6RW8 - chains D and E of the 5 polymer chains in the assembly; structure by electron microscopy, 2.84 A resolution.

== Chain D (and E) ==
Protein: A component of insecticidal toxin complex (Tc)
Organism: Xenorhabdus nematophila
Notes: chain E of this document is another copy of the same molecule, construct and numbering; everything in this record applies to it too
UniProt: A0A0R4FN93 (A0A0R4FN93_XENNE); residue numbers follow UniProt; this construct covers 1-2523
Chain sequence (2523 residues; each row starts with the number of its first residue):
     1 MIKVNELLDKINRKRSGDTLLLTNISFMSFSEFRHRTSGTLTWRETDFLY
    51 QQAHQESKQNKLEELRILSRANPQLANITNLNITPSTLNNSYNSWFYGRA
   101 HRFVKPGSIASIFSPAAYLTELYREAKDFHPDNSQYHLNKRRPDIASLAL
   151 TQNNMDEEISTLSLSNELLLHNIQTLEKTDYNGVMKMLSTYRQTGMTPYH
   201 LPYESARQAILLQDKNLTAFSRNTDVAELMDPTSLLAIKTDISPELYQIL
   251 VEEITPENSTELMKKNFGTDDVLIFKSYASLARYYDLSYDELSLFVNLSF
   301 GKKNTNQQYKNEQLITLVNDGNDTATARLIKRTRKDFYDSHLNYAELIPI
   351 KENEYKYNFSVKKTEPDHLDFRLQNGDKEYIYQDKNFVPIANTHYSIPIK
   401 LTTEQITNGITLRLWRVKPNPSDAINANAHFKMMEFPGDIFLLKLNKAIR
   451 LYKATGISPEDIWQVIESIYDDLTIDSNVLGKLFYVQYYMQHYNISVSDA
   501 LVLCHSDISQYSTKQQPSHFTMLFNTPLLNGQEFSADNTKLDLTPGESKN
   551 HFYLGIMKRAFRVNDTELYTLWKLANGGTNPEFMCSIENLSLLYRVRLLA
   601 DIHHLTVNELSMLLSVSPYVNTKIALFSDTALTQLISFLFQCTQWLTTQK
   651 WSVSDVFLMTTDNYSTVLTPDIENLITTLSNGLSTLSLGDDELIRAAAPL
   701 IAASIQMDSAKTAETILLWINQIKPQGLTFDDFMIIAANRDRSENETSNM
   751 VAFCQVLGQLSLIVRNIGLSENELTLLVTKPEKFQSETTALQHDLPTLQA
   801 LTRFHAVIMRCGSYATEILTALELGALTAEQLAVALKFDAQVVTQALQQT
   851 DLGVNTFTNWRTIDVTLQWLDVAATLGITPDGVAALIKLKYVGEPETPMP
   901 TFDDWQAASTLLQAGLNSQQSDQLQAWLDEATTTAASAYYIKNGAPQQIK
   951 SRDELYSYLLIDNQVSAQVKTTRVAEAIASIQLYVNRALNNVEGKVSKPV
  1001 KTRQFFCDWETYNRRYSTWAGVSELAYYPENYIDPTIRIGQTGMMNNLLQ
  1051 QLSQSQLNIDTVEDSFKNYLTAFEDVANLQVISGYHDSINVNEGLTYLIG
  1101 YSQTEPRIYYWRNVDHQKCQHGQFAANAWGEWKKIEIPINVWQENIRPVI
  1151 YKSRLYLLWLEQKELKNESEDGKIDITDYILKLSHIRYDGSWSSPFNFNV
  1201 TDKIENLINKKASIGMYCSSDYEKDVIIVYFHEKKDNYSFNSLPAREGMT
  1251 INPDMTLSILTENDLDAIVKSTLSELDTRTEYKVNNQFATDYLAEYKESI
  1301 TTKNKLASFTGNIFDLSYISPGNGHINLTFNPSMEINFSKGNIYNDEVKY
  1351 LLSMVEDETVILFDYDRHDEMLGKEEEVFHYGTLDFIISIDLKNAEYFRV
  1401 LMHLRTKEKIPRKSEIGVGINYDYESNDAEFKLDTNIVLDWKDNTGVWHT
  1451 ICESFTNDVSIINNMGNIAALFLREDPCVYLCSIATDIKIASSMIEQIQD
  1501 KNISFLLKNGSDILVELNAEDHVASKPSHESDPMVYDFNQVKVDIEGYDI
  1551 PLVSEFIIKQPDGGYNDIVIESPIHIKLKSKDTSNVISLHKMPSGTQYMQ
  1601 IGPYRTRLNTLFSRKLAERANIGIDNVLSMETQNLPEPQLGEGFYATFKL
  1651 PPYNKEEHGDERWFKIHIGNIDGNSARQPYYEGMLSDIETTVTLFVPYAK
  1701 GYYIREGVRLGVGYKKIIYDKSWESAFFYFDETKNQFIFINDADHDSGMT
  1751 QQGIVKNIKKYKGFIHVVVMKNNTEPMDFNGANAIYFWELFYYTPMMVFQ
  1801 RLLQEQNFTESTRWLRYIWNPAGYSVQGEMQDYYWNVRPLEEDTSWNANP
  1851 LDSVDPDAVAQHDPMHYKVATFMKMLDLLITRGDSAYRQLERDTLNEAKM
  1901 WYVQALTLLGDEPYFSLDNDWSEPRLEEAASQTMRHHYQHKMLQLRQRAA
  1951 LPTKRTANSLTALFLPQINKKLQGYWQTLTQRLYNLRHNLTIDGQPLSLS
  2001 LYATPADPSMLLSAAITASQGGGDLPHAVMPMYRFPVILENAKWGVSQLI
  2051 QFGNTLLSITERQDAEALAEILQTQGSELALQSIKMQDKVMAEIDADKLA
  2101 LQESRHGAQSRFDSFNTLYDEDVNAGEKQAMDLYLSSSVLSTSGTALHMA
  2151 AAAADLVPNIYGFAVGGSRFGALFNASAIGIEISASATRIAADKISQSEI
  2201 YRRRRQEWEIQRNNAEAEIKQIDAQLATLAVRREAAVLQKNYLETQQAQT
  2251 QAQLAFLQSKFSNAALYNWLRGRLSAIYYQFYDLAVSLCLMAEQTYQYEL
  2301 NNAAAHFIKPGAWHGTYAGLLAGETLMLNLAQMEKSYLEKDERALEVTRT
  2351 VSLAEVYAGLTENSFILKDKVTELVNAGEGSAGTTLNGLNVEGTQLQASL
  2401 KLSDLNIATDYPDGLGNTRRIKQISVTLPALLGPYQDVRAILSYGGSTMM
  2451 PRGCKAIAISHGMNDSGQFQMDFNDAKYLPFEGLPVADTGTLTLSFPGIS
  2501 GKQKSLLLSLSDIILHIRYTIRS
Disordered / not traced: 1-19, 1339-1499, 1561-1566

== How chain D and chain E interact ==
Contacting residue pairs - 381 pairs, chain D then chain E:
  S31(D) - G1828(E)
  E158(D) - R1892(E)  salt bridge
  A279(D) - F1915(E)  hydrophobic
  A282(D) - F1915(E)  hydrophobic
  S288(D) - Y1914(E)  hydrogen bond
  Y289(D) - Y1914(E)  hydrogen bond (backbone-side chain)
  Y289(D) - F1915(E)  hydrophobic
  Y289(D) - N1919(E)
  G301(D) - D1920(E)
  N304(D) - R102(E)
  N304(D) - D1920(E)
  N304(D) - W1921(E)
  N304(D) - S1922(E)  hydrogen bond (backbone-backbone)
  T305(D) - D1920(E)
  T305(D) - W1921(E)
  T305(D) - S1922(E)
  N306(D) - S1922(E)
  Q307(D) - E1923(E)
  K310(D) - N1919(E)
  K363(D) - H171(E)
  A391(D) - R1925(E)
  N392(D) - S147(E)
  N392(D) - A149(E)
  N392(D) - R1925(E)
  T393(D) - R1925(E)  hydrogen bond
  H394(D) - E1923(E)  hydrogen bond (side chain-backbone)
  K514(D) - N153(E)
  K514(D) - E1923(E)  salt bridge
  L529(D) - T910(E)
  L529(D) - Q913(E)
  N530(D) - Q906(E)
  H551(D) - A907(E)
  H551(D) - T910(E)
  G555(D) - T910(E)
  G555(D) - A914(E)
  K558(D) - A914(E)
  R559(D) - A914(E)
  N564(D) - G877(E)
  D565(D) - T879(E)
  T566(D) - Q841(E)
  T566(D) - V842(E)
  T566(D) - Q845(E)  hydrogen bond
  T566(D) - T879(E)
  Y569(D) - Q841(E)
  N608(D) - D839(E)  hydrogen bond
  K650(D) - E2078(E)  salt bridge
  S654(D) - K837(E)
  F657(D) - V834(E)  hydrophobic
  L658(D) - Y814(E)
  S665(D) - E817(E)  hydrogen bond
  S665(D) - Q831(E)
  V667(D) - E817(E)
  V667(D) - T820(E)
  V667(D) - A821(E)  hydrophobic
  L668(D) - T820(E)  hydrogen bond (backbone-side chain)
  T669(D) - T820(E)
  P670(D) - N772(E)
  P670(D) - T816(E)
  T678(D) - W2269(E)  hydrogen bond
  G682(D) - R2273(E)
  P699(D) - G2272(E)
  L700(D) - R2273(E)
  L700(D) - A2276(E)  hydrophobic
  A703(D) - N2268(E)
  A703(D) - W2269(E)  hydrogen bond (backbone-backbone)
  A703(D) - G2272(E)
  A703(D) - R2273(E)
  Q706(D) - A2265(E)
  Q706(D) - N2268(E)  hydrogen bond
  M707(D) - Q2063(E)
  M707(D) - N2268(E)  hydrogen bond (backbone-side chain)
  D708(D) - Q2063(E)  hydrogen bond
  D708(D) - N2268(E)  hydrogen bond
  D708(D) - R2271(E)  hydrogen bond (backbone-side chain)
  S709(D) - R2271(E)
  K711(D) - Q2020(E)
  Q755(D) - E817(E)
  S770(D) - I2016(E)
  E771(D) - A2018(E)
  N772(D) - T2017(E)  hydrogen bond (side chain-backbone)
  E773(D) - I2016(E)
  M809(D) - L2012(E)
  M809(D) - S2013(E)
  M809(D) - A2014(E)  hydrogen bond (side chain-backbone)
  R810(D) - L2012(E)
  G812(D) - S2013(E)
  G812(D) - A2014(E)
  A815(D) - A2014(E)  hydrophobic
  A815(D) - I2016(E)  hydrophobic
  T816(D) - I2016(E)
  T816(D) - T2017(E)
  L819(D) - I2016(E)  hydrophobic
  Q919(D) - L2001(E)
  D953(D) - R1987(E)  salt bridge
  Y956(D) - K1899(E)
  Y956(D) - V1903(E)
  Y956(D) - R1987(E)
  D962(D) - R1987(E)  salt bridge
  Q964(D) - R1987(E)  hydrogen bond
  V965(D) - K1899(E)
  V965(D) - R1987(E)
  S966(D) - R1987(E)  hydrogen bond (backbone-backbone)
  S966(D) - H1988(E)  hydrogen bond
  Q968(D) - N1989(E)  hydrogen bond (backbone-side chain)
  V969(D) - H1988(E)
  V969(D) - N1989(E)
  K970(D) - R1892(E)
  A979(D) - M1900(E)
  Q982(D) - M1900(E)
  L983(D) - V1903(E)  hydrophobic
  N986(D) - M1900(E)  hydrogen bond
  L989(D) - P1821(E)
  L989(D) - A1822(E)
  N990(D) - N80(E)
  N990(D) - P1821(E)
  N990(D) - A1822(E)
  V992(D) - T1907(E)
  K998(D) - M1830(E)
  K1001(D) - A1822(E)  hydrogen bond (side chain-backbone)
  K1001(D) - M1830(E)
  T1002(D) - S1825(E)
  T1002(D) - G1828(E)
  T1002(D) - M1830(E)
  E1010(D) - T1812(E)  hydrogen bond
  E1010(D) - R1816(E)  salt bridge
  T1011(D) - T1809(E)  hydrogen bond
  R1014(D) - R1816(E)
  R1014(D) - W1901(E)
  R1015(D) - R1882(E)
  R1015(D) - E1897(E)  salt bridge
  R1015(D) - W1901(E)
  K1152(D) - R1614(E)
  K1152(D) - A1617(E)
  S1153(D) - E1618(E)
  S1153(D) - N1621(E)
  R1154(D) - E1074(E)  salt bridge
  R1154(D) - S1613(E)
  R1154(D) - A1617(E)
  R1187(D) - T1071(E)
  R1187(D) - D1075(E)  salt bridge
  Y1188(D) - K1067(E)
  Y1188(D) - L1070(E)  hydrophobic
  Y1188(D) - T1071(E)
  Y1188(D) - E1074(E)
  Y1188(D) - L1616(E)
  Y1188(D) - A1617(E)  hydrogen bond (side chain-backbone)
  Y1188(D) - A1620(E)  hydrophobic
  D1189(D) - N1068(E)
  D1189(D) - T1071(E)
  S1194(D) - P1106(E)
  P1195(D) - E1105(E)
  F1196(D) - E1105(E)
  N1197(D) - E1105(E)
  D1225(D) - R1614(E)  salt bridge
  P1253(D) - R1614(E)
  D1254(D) - Q1080(E)
  D1254(D) - Q1103(E)  hydrogen bond
  D1254(D) - K1591(E)  salt bridge
  K1297(D) - Q1827(E)
  K1303(D) - D1832(E)
  S1528(D) - H1766(E)
  E1530(D) - K1649(E)  hydrogen bond (backbone-side chain)
  E1530(D) - H1766(E)
  S1531(D) - H1766(E)  hydrogen bond
  D1532(D) - E1689(E)
  D1537(D) - K1771(E)
  V2029(D) - E2339(E)
  M2032(D) - D2341(E)
  M2032(D) - E2342(E)
  M2032(D) - R2343(E)
  I2038(D) - L2338(E)  hydrophobic
  N2041(D) - E2334(E)
  W2044(D) - K2043(E)
  W2044(D) - S2047(E)
  W2044(D) - M2327(E)
  Q2048(D) - I2050(E)
  Q2048(D) - M2327(E)
  F2052(D) - E2324(E)
  I2059(D) - L2057(E)  hydrophobic
  R2062(D) - L2057(E)
  R2062(D) - E2061(E)  salt bridge
  L2081(D) - S2009(E)
  L2081(D) - M2010(E)  hydrophobic
  Q2129(D) - L1049(E)
  L2133(D) - Q1050(E)
  L2147(D) - E1136(E)
  A2150(D) - S1194(E)
  N2159(D) - L1165(E)
  I2160(D) - I2160(E)  hydrophobic
  Y2161(D) - L1165(E)  hydrophobic
  Y2161(D) - I1176(E)  hydrophobic
  G2162(D) - I1174(E)
  F2163(D) - Y2161(E)
  F2163(D) - G2162(E)
  F2163(D) - F2163(E)  hydrogen bond (backbone-backbone)
  A2164(D) - I2160(E)  hydrophobic
  A2164(D) - Y2161(E)
  A2164(D) - A2164(E)  hydrophobic
  V2165(D) - Y2161(E)  hydrogen bond (backbone-backbone)
  V2165(D) - G2162(E)
  G2166(D) - N2159(E)
  G2166(D) - I2160(E)
  G2167(D) - N2159(E)
  S2168(D) - N2159(E)
  R2169(D) - D2155(E)
  F2170(D) - A2154(E)
  F2170(D) - D2155(E)  hydrogen bond (backbone-side chain)
  F2170(D) - V2157(E)  hydrophobic
  F2170(D) - N2159(E)
  G2171(D) - A2151(E)
  G2171(D) - A2154(E)
  G2171(D) - D2155(E)  hydrogen bond (backbone-side chain)
  F2174(D) - L2147(E)
  F2174(D) - A2150(E)  hydrophobic
  F2174(D) - A2151(E)  hydrophobic
  N2175(D) - A2151(E)
  S2177(D) - L2147(E)
  A2178(D) - L2147(E)
  A2178(D) - H2148(E)
  I2181(D) - L2140(E)
  I2181(D) - S2143(E)
  I2181(D) - G2144(E)
  E2182(D) - H2148(E)  salt bridge
  E2182(D) - I2183(E)
  S2184(D) - L2140(E)
  A2185(D) - S2137(E)  hydrogen bond (backbone-side chain)
  A2185(D) - L2140(E)
  T2188(D) - L2133(E)  hydrogen bond (side chain-backbone)
  T2188(D) - S2137(E)
  R2189(D) - Y2134(E)
  R2189(D) - S2137(E)
  R2189(D) - I2190(E)
  R2189(D) - D2193(E)  salt bridge
  A2191(D) - L2133(E)
  A2192(D) - A2130(E)
  A2192(D) - L2133(E)
  A2192(D) - Y2134(E)
  D2193(D) - Y2134(E)  hydrogen bond
  I2195(D) - G2126(E)
  I2195(D) - Q2129(E)
  I2195(D) - L2133(E)  hydrophobic
  S2196(D) - Q2197(E)
  S2196(D) - Y2201(E)
  E2199(D) - N2124(E)  hydrogen bond
  E2199(D) - G2126(E)
  E2199(D) - E2127(E)
  R2202(D) - N2124(E)
  R2203(D) - L2118(E)
  R2203(D) - E2121(E)  salt bridge
  R2203(D) - N2124(E)
  R2203(D) - E2127(E)  salt bridge
  R2203(D) - R2204(E)
  R2203(D) - W2208(E)
  Q2206(D) - L2118(E)
  I2210(D) - S2114(E)
  I2210(D) - F2115(E)  hydrophobic
  N2214(D) - R2111(E)
  A2217(D) - E2103(E)
  A2217(D) - G2107(E)
  K2220(D) - E2103(E)
  Q2221(D) - E2103(E)
  Q2221(D) - S2104(E)  hydrogen bond
  A2224(D) - L2099(E)  hydrophobic
  A2224(D) - A2100(E)  hydrophobic
  A2224(D) - E2103(E)
  T2228(D) - E2093(E)  hydrogen bond (side chain-backbone)
  T2228(D) - A2096(E)
  T2228(D) - D2097(E)
  V2231(D) - K2089(E)
  V2231(D) - A2092(E)
  V2231(D) - E2093(E)
  R2232(D) - E2093(E)  salt bridge
  E2234(D) - K2089(E)  salt bridge
  L2238(D) - K2085(E)
  L2238(D) - M2086(E)
  L2238(D) - K2089(E)
  Q2239(D) - M2086(E)
  N2241(D) - Q2082(E)  hydrogen bond (backbone-side chain)
  Y2242(D) - L2079(E)
  Y2242(D) - Q2082(E)
  Y2242(D) - M2086(E)  hydrophobic
  T2245(D) - E2078(E)
  T2245(D) - L2079(E)
  T2245(D) - Q2082(E)  hydrogen bond
  Q2246(D) - L2079(E)
  Q2247(D) - S2009(E)
  Q2247(D) - L2011(E)
  Q2249(D) - Q2075(E)  hydrogen bond (side chain-backbone)
  Q2249(D) - E2078(E)
  Q2249(D) - L2079(E)
  Q2251(D) - L2011(E)
  Q2251(D) - L2012(E)
  Q2251(D) - S2013(E)  hydrogen bond
  Q2253(D) - L2072(E)
  Q2253(D) - Q2075(E)
  A2255(D) - S2013(E)
  F2256(D) - D2064(E)
  F2256(D) - A2067(E)  hydrophobic
  F2256(D) - L2068(E)  hydrophobic
  Q2258(D) - A2015(E)
  K2260(D) - D2064(E)
  F2261(D) - T2060(E)
  F2261(D) - D2064(E)
  F2261(D) - T2316(E)
  F2261(D) - Y2317(E)
  F2261(D) - A2318(E)  hydrophobic
  S2262(D) - E2061(E)
  S2262(D) - D2064(E)  hydrogen bond (backbone-side chain)
  L2266(D) - Y2317(E)  hydrophobic
  Y2267(D) - E2061(E)  hydrogen bond
  W2269(D) - H2314(E)
  W2269(D) - Y2317(E)  hydrophobic
  W2269(D) - L2320(E)
  L2270(D) - L2057(E)  hydrophobic
  L2270(D) - L2321(E)
  R2273(D) - L2321(E)
  R2273(D) - T2325(E)
  L2274(D) - L2321(E)
  L2274(D) - E2324(E)
  I2277(D) - E2324(E)
  I2277(D) - T2325(E)
  I2277(D) - L2328(E)
  Q2280(D) - L2328(E)
  Q2280(D) - Q2332(E)
  F2281(D) - M2327(E)
  F2281(D) - L2328(E)
  F2281(D) - A2331(E)  hydrophobic
  L2284(D) - L2328(E)  hydrophobic
  L2284(D) - A2331(E)  hydrophobic
  L2284(D) - Q2332(E)
  L2284(D) - K2335(E)
  S2287(D) - K2335(E)
  S2287(D) - E2339(E)
  L2288(D) - L2338(E)  hydrophobic
  M2291(D) - L2338(E)  hydrophobic
  M2291(D) - E2339(E)
  Y2435(D) - T2350(E)
  Y2435(D) - T2427(E)
  Y2435(D) - M2463(E)
  Y2435(D) - I2514(E)  hydrophobic
  D2437(D) - R2349(E)
  D2437(D) - T2350(E)  hydrogen bond (side chain-backbone)
  V2438(D) - Y2411(E)
  R2439(D) - D2410(E)  salt bridge
  R2439(D) - Y2411(E)
  A2440(D) - Y2411(E)
  I2441(D) - Y2411(E)  hydrophobic
  I2441(D) - L2415(E)  hydrophobic
  R2452(D) - E2339(E)  hydrogen bond (side chain-backbone)
  R2452(D) - D2341(E)  hydrogen bond (side chain-backbone)
  R2452(D) - E2342(E)
  G2453(D) - R2343(E)
  G2453(D) - A2344(E)
  C2454(D) - R2343(E)
  A2456(D) - L2345(E)
  I2457(D) - L2345(E)
  A2458(D) - V2347(E)  hydrophobic
  I2459(D) - Y2411(E)
  S2460(D) - V2347(E)
  S2460(D) - T2348(E)  hydrogen bond (side chain-backbone)
  S2460(D) - Y2411(E)
  G2467(D) - E2346(E)
  Q2468(D) - R2343(E)
  Q2468(D) - E2346(E)
  F2469(D) - E2346(E)
  F2469(D) - V2347(E)
  F2469(D) - T2348(E)
  F2469(D) - F2473(E)  hydrophobic
  F2469(D) - R2518(E)
  Q2470(D) - D2472(E)
  Q2470(D) - F2473(E)  hydrogen bond (side chain-backbone)
  D2475(D) - R2343(E)  salt bridge
  K2477(D) - D2341(E)  salt bridge
  K2477(D) - R2343(E)
  Y2478(D) - R2343(E)  hydrogen bond (backbone-side chain)
  L2479(D) - R2343(E)
  P2480(D) - R2343(E)
  P2497(D) - D2410(E)
  P2497(D) - Y2411(E)  hydrophobic
  K2502(D) - R2349(E)
  K2502(D) - D2410(E)  salt bridge
Other interface residues (no listed pair), chain D (244 interface residues in all): F30, W43, Y278, D290, D367, P527, P545, D671, N681, S684, A702, I808, T971, T972, S1017, H1185, P1533, Y2033, I2084, D2088, G2126, S2143, A2146, E2207, N2213, Q2225, A2227, A2235, A2248, A2265, Q2395
Other interface residues (no listed pair), chain E (240 interface residues in all): Q174, K178, Y181, S813, L824, I878, L911, S921, Q925, S1053, T1104, I1137, P1138, G1172, P1195, T1691, V1768, M1770, R1813, G1823, E1829, N1896, Q1904, L1908, L1986, P2008, S2083, S2110, V2123, S2141, P2158, I2179, A2264, S2275, Q2280, P2412, N2474, H2516, Y2519

== Overview ==
244 residues of chain D and 240 residues of chain E are in contact, with 52 hydrogen bonds and 22 salt
bridges. Among the polar pairs are E158(D)-R1892(E), K514(D)-E1923(E) and K650(D)-E2078(E).
Chain D and chain E are both A component of insecticidal toxin complex (Tc) (Xenorhabdus nematophila); the
structure, Cryo-EM structure of Xenorhabdus nematophila XptA1, was determined by electron microscopy,
deposited together with 6RW6, 6RW9, 6RWA and 6RWB.
